Entry 3CCM (X-ray diffraction, 2.55 A resolution); this record covers chains T and 0 of the 31 polymer chains in the assembly.

[Chain T]
Name: 50S ribosomal protein L24P
Source organism: Haloarcula marismortui
Reference sequence: P10972 (RL24_HALMA); residues 0-119 here correspond to UniProt positions 1-120 (UniProt number = residue number + 1)
Sequence (120 residues; each row starts with the number of its first residue; numbering starts at 0):
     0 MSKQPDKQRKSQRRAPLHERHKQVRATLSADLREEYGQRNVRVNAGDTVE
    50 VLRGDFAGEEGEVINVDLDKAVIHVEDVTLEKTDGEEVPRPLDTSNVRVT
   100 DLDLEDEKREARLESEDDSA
Not modelled in the structure: 0
Bound ions: Mg2+: Tyr35, Leu112, Ser114; Sr2+ site 1: Asp68 (shared with C85(0), A86(0), C87(0) of chain 0); Na+: Ser94, Asn95 (shared with U308(0), U335(0), C342(0) of chain 0)

[Chain 0]
Molecule: 23S ribosomal RNA
Source organism: Haloarcula marismortui
Notes: engineered mutation(s): G2099A, G2611U
Sequence (2923 nucleotides; row label = number of the first residue in the row):
     1 GUUGGCUACUAUGCCAGCUGGUGGAUUGCUCGGCUCAGGCGCUGAUGAAG
    51 GACGUGCCAAGCUGCGAUAAGCUGUGGGGAGCCGCACGGAGGCGAAGAAC
   101 CACAGAUUUCCGAAUGAGAAUCUCUCUAACAAUUGCUUCGCGCAAUGAGG
   151 AACCCCGAGAACUGAAACAUCUCAGUAUCGGGAGGAACAGAAAACGCAAC
   201 GUGAUGUCGUUAGUAACCGCGAGUGAACGCGAUACAGCCCAAACCGAAGC
   251 CCUCACGGGCAAUGUGGUGUCAGGGCUACCUCUCAUCAGCCGACCGUCUU
   301 CACGAAGUCUCUUGGAAUAGAGCGUGAUACAGGGUGACAACCCCGUACUG
   351 AAGACCAGUACGCUGUGCGGUAGUGCCAGAGUAGCGGGGGUUGGAUAUCC
   401 CUCGCGAAUAACGCAGGCAUCGACUGCGAAGGCUAAACACAACCUGAGAC
   451 CGAUAGUGAACAAGUAGUGUGAACGAACGCUGCAAAGUACCCUCAGAAGG
   501 GAGGCGAAAUAGAGCAUGAAAUCAGUUGGCGAUCGAGCGACAGGGCAUAC
   551 AAGGUCCCUUGACGAAUGACCGAGACGCGAGUCUCCAGUAAGACUCACGG
   601 GAAGCCGAUGUUCUGUCGUACGUUUUGAAAAACGAGCCAGGGAGUGUGUC
   651 UGUAUGGCAAGUCUAACCGGAGUAUCCGGGGAGGCACAGGGAAACCGACA
   701 UGGCCGCAGGGCUUUGCCCGAGGGCCGCCGUCUUCAAGGGCGGGGAGCCA
   751 UGUGGACACGACCCGAAUCCGGACGAUCUACGCAUGGACAAGAUGAAGCG
   801 UGCCGAAAGGCACGUGGAAGUCUGUUAGAGUUGGUGUCCUACAAUACCCU
   851 CUCGUGAUCUAUGUGUAGGGGUGAAAGGCCCAUCGAGUCCGGCAACAGCU
   901 GGUUCCAAUCGAAACAUGUCGAAGCAUGACCUCCGCCGAGGUAGUCUGUG
   951 AGGUAGAGCGACCGAUUGGUGUGUCCGCCUCCGAGAGGAGUCGGCACACC
  1001 UGUCAAACUCCAAACUUACAGACGCUGUUUGACGCGGGGAUUCCGGUGCG
  1051 CGGGGUAAGCCUGUGUACCAGGAGGGGAACAACCCAGAGAUAGGUUAAGG
  1101 UCCCCAAGUGUGGAUUAAGUGUAAUCCUCUGAAGGUGGUCUCGAGCCCUA
  1151 GACAGCCGGGAGGUGAGCUUAGAAGCAGCUACCCUCUAAGAAAAGCGUAA
  1201 CAGCUUACCGGCCGAGGUUUGAGGCGCCCAAAAUGAUCGGGACUCAAAUC
  1251 CACCACCGAGACCUGUCCGUACCACUCAUACUGGUAAUCGAGUAGAUUGG
  1301 CGCUCUAAUUGGAUGGAAGCAGGGGCGAGAGCUCCUGUGGACCGAUUAGU
  1351 GACGAAAAUCCUGGCCAUAGUAGCAGCGAUAGUCGGGUGAGAACCCCGAC
  1401 GGCCUAAUGGAUAAGGGUUCCUCAGCACUGCUGAUCAGCUGAGGGUUAGC
  1451 CGGUCCUAAGUCUCACCGCAACUCGACUGAGACGAAAUGGGAAACAGGUU
  1501 AAUAUUCCUGUGCCAUCAUGCAGUGAAAGUUGACGCCCUGGGGUCGAUCA
  1551 CGCCGGGCAUUCGCCCGGUCGAACCGUCCAACUCCGUGGAAGCCGUAAUG
  1601 GCAGGAAGCGGACGAACGGCGGCAUAGGGAAACGUGAUUCAACCUGGGGC
  1651 CCAUGAAAAGACGAGCAUGAUGUCCGUACCGAGAACCGACACAGGUGUCC
  1701 AUGGCGGCGAAAGCCAAGGCCUGUCGGGAGCAACCAACGUUAGGGAAUUC
  1751 GGCAAGUUAGUCCCGUACCUUCGGAAGAAGGGAUGCCUGCUCCGGAACGG
  1801 AGCAGGUCGCAGUGACUCGGAAGCUCGGACUGUCUAGUAACAACAUAGGU
  1851 GACCGCAAAUCCGCAAGGACUCGUACGGUCACUGAAUCCUGCCCAGUGCA
  1901 GGUAUCUGAACACCUCGUACAAGAGGACGAAGGACCUGUCAACGGCGGGG
  1951 GUAACUAUGACCCUCUUAAGGUAGCGUAGUACCUUGCCGCAUCAGUAGCG
  2001 GCUUGCAUGAAUGGAUUAACCAGAGCUUCACUGUCCCAACGUUGGGCCCG
  2051 GUGAACUGUACAUUCCAGUGCGGAGUCUGGAGACACCCAGGGGGAAGCAA
  2101 AGACCCUAUGGAGCUUUACUGCAGGCUGUCGCUGAGACGUGGUCGCCGAU
  2151 GUGCAGCAUAGGUAGGAGUCGUUACAGAGGUACCCGCGCUAGCGGGCCAC
  2201 CCAGACAACAGUGAAAUACUACCCGUCGGUGACUGCGACUCUCACUCCGG
  2251 GAGGAGGACACCGAUAGCCGGGCAGUUUGACUGGGGCGGUACGCGCUCGA
  2301 AAAGAUAUCGAGCGCGCCCUAUGGUCAUCUCAGCCGGGACAGAGACCCGG
  2351 CGAAGAGUGCAAGAGCAAAAGAUGACUUGACAGUGUUCUUCCCAACGAGG
  2401 AACGCUGACGCGAAAGCGUGGUCUAGCGAACCAAUUAGCCUGCUUGAUGC
  2451 GGGCAAUUGAUGACAGAAAAGCUACCCUAGGGAUAACAGAGUCGUCACUC
  2501 GCAAGAGCACAUAUCGACCGAGUGGCUUGCUACCUCGAUGUCGGUUCCCU
  2551 CCAUCCUGCCCGUGCAGAAGCGGGCAAGGGUGAGGUUGUUCGCCUAUUAA
  2601 AGGAGGUCGUUAGCUGGGUUUAGACCGUCGUGAGACAGGUCGGCUGCUAU
  2651 CUACUGGGUGUGUAAUGGUGUCUGACAAGAACGACCGUAUAGUACGAGAG
  2701 GAACUACGGUUGGUGGCCACUGGUGUACCGGUUGUUCGAGAGAGCACGUG
  2751 CCGGGUAGCCACGCCACACGGGGUAAGAGCUGAACGCAUCUAAGCUCGAA
  2801 ACCCACUUGGAAAAGAGACACCGCCGAGGUCCCGCGUACAAGACGCGGUC
  2851 GAUAGACUCGGGGUGUGCGCGUCGAGGUAACGAGACGUUAAGCCCACGAG
  2901 CACUAACAGACCAAAGCCAUCAU
Not modelled in the structure: 1-9, 126-127, 715, 971-998, 1560, 1952-1963, 2137-2236, 2339-2343, 2665-2666, 2915-2923
Modified residues: 1MA (6-hydro-1-methyladenosine-5'-monophosphate) at position 628, OMU (o2'-methyluridine 5'-monophosphate) at position 2587, OMG (o2'-methylguanosine-5'-monophosphate) at position 2588, UR3 (3-methyluridine-5'-monophoshate) at position 2619, PSU (pseudouridine-5'-monophosphate) at position 2621
Bound ions: Mg2+ site 1 near G28 (its only coordinating residue here); Na+ site 1: C40, G41, C443; Na+ site 2: G56, G61; Sr2+ site 1: C85, A86, C87 (shared with Asp68(T) of chain T); Sr2+ site 2: C85 (shared with Asp68(T) of chain T); Na+ site 3: U107, U108; Mg2+ site 2 near U115 (its only coordinating residue here); Na+ site 4: C130, U146; Na+ site 5: C141, G142; Sr2+ site 3: G147, A183 (shared with 1 residue of chain M); K+ site 1: C162, U163, U172; Mg2+ site 3: C162, U2276; 55 more Na+ sites not listed; 64 more Mg2+ sites not listed; 64 more Sr2+ sites not listed; 1 more K+ sites not listed

[Interface between chain T and chain 0]
Contacting residue pairs - 115 pairs, chain T then chain 0:
  Ser1(T) with A331(0), base contact; G446(0), phosphate contact; A447(0), hydrogen bond to the phosphate
  Lys2(T) with G332(0), hydrogen bond to the sugar; A447(0), hydrogen bond to the phosphate; G448(0), salt bridge to the phosphate
  Gln3(T) with G332(0), sugar contact; A447(0), base contact; G448(0), hydrogen bond to the phosphate
  Pro4(T) with G332(0), sugar contact; G333(0), sugar contact
  Asp5(T) with U30(0), hydrogen bond to the sugar; C31(0), phosphate contact
  Lys6(T) with G446(0), salt bridge to the phosphate
  Gln7(T) with A331(0), base contact; G332(0), hydrogen bond to the base; G333(0), sugar contact
  Arg8(T) with U30(0), salt bridge to the phosphate; C31(0), salt bridge to the phosphate; G333(0), phosphate contact; G334(0), salt bridge to the phosphate
  Lys9(T) with G32(0), salt bridge to the phosphate
  Gln11(T) with G332(0), base contact; G333(0), hydrogen bond to the sugar; G334(0), sugar contact
  Arg12(T) with C31(0), salt bridge to the phosphate
  Arg13(T) with C31(0), hydrogen bond to the phosphate; G32(0), salt bridge to the phosphate
  Pro15(T) with C100(0), sugar contact; C101(0), sugar contact
  Leu16(T) with C82(0), phosphate contact; C83(0), phosphate contact; A99(0), sugar contact; C100(0), hydrogen bond to the sugar
  His17(T) with C100(0), hydrogen bond to the sugar; C101(0), hydrogen bond to the sugar
  Glu18(T) with C301(0), phosphate contact
  His20(T) with G79(0), sugar contact; A99(0), hydrogen bond to the base
  Lys21(T) with C343(0), hydrogen bond to the sugar; C344(0), sugar contact; G345(0), salt bridge to the phosphate
  Arg24(T) with C343(0), sugar contact; C344(0), salt bridge to the phosphate
  Thr26(T) with C342(0), phosphate contact; C343(0), hydrogen bond to the phosphate
  Arg32(T) with G307(0), salt bridge to the phosphate; U308(0), salt bridge to the phosphate
  Arg38(T) with A306(0), salt bridge to the phosphate; G307(0), salt bridge to the phosphate; U308(0), salt bridge to the phosphate; C342(0), salt bridge to the phosphate
  Asn39(T) with C343(0), phosphate contact; C344(0), hydrogen bond to the phosphate
  Arg41(T) with A80(0), sugar contact; G81(0), salt bridge to the phosphate
  Val42(T) with G81(0), phosphate contact
  Asn43(T) with A80(0), hydrogen bond to the phosphate; G81(0), phosphate contact
  Ala44(T) with G81(0), hydrogen bond to the phosphate
  Arg52(T) with U308(0), hydrogen bond to the base; A316(0), phosphate contact; A317(0), phosphate contact; U318(0), salt bridge to the phosphate
  Gly53(T) with A317(0), phosphate contact; G336(0), base contact
  Asp54(T) with G315(0), hydrogen bond to the sugar; A316(0), sugar contact; G336(0), hydrogen bond to the base
  Val65(T) with G81(0), sugar contact; C82(0), phosphate contact
  Asp66(T) with C82(0), phosphate contact
  Leu67(T) with G81(0), phosphate contact; C82(0), hydrogen bond to the phosphate
  Asp68(T) with C82(0), phosphate contact; C85(0), phosphate contact; C87(0), phosphate contact
  Lys69(T) with C87(0), hydrogen bond to the sugar
  Leu79(T) with A484(0), sugar contact; A486(0), sugar contact
  Glu80(T) with A486(0), hydrogen bond to the sugar
  Lys81(T) with A486(0), salt bridge to the phosphate; G487(0), phosphate contact
  Thr82(T) with G487(0), hydrogen bond to the phosphate; U488(0), sugar contact; A489(0), base contact
  Asp83(T) with A489(0), sugar contact
  Val87(T) with A486(0), phosphate contact
  Arg89(T) with G336(0), base contact; C483(0), hydrogen bond to the base; A484(0), hydrogen bond to the sugar
  Pro90(T) with A484(0), sugar contact; A485(0), phosphate contact
  Asp92(T) with U335(0), sugar contact
  Ser94(T) with U308(0), base contact; G334(0), hydrogen bond to the base; U335(0), hydrogen bond to the sugar; C342(0), hydrogen bond to the sugar; C343(0), sugar contact
  Asn95(T) with U308(0), base contact; U335(0), hydrogen bond to the sugar; G336(0), hydrogen bond to the phosphate
  Arg97(T) with U308(0), salt bridge to the phosphate; C309(0), salt bridge to the phosphate
  Asp105(T) with A95(0), base contact; G97(0), hydrogen bond to the base
  Lys107(T) with G79(0), hydrogen bond to the base; G97(0), base contact
  Arg111(T) with G79(0), salt bridge to the phosphate; A80(0), salt bridge to the phosphate
  Asp116(T) with C303(0), sugar contact
  Asp117(T) with A302(0), phosphate contact; C303(0), phosphate contact
  Ser118(T) with C303(0), hydrogen bond to the phosphate; G304(0), phosphate contact
Also at the interface, not in a pair above, chain T (56 interface residues in all): Ala25, Leu51, Arg108
Also at the interface, not in a pair above, chain 0 (52 interface residues in all): G77, G78, C341, G452, G504

[Overview]
Chain T and chain 0 form an interface of 56 and 52 residues respectively; the contacts include 34 hydrogen
bonds and 23 salt bridges. Polar pairs include Gln7(T)-G332(0), His20(T)-A99(0) and Arg52(T)-U308(0). G147(0)
and A183(0) form the Sr2+ site 3.
Here chain T is 50S ribosomal protein L24P and chain 0 is 23S ribosomal RNA, both from Haloarcula marismortui.
Entry 3CCM (Structure of Anisomycin resistant 50S Ribosomal Subunit: 23S rRNA mutation G2611U) was determined
by X-ray diffraction together with 3CC2, 3CC4, 3CC7, 3CCE, 3CCJ, 3CCL and 6 further entries from the same
study.
